PDB entry 3VGU | X-ray diffraction, 2.30 A resolution | chains A and E

# Chain A (and E)
Molecule: Nucleoside diphosphate kinase
Notes: EC 2.7.4.6; chain E of this document is another copy of the same molecule, construct and numbering; everything in this record applies to it too
UniProt: Q83WH5 (Q83WH5_9GAMM); residues 1-141 here = UniProt positions 1-141
Chain sequence (141 residues; each row starts with the number of its first residue):
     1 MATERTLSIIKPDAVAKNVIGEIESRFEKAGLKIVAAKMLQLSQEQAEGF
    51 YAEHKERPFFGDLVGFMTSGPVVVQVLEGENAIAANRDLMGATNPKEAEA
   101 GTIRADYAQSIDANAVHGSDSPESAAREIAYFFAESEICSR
Not modelled in the structure: 1
Differences from the reference sequence: engineered mutation A134 (Glu in Q83WH5)
Reported in the primary citation:
  - self-association interface (contacts with another copy of this molecule); pairs are residue here / residue on that copy: A130-E135, Y131-S136, E135-Y131, A130
  - contacts within the chain: L89-I103, M90-R104, G91-R104 (hydrogen bond)
  - catalytic residues: H117 (citing earlier work)

# How chain A and chain E interact
Contacting residue pairs (37):
  V15(A) - R141(E)
  N18(A) - E28(E)
  N18(A) - K33(E)
  N18(A) - R141(E)
  V19(A) - E28(E)
  I20(A) - E28(E)  hydrogen bond (backbone-side chain)
  I20(A) - I34(E)  hydrophobic
  G21(A) - G21(E)
  G21(A) - E24(E)
  G21(A) - S25(E)
  G21(A) - E28(E)  hydrogen bond (backbone-side chain)
  E22(A) - S25(E)  hydrogen bond (backbone-side chain)
  E22(A) - K29(E)  salt bridge
  E24(A) - G21(E)
  S25(A) - G21(E)
  S25(A) - E22(E)  hydrogen bond (side chain-backbone)
  E28(A) - N18(E)
  E28(A) - V19(E)
  E28(A) - I20(E)  hydrogen bond (side chain-backbone)
  E28(A) - G21(E)  hydrogen bond (side chain-backbone)
  K33(A) - N18(E)
  I34(A) - M39(E)
  V35(A) - M39(E)
  A36(A) - M39(E)
  A37(A) - K38(E)
  A37(A) - M39(E)  hydrogen bond (backbone-backbone)
  K38(A) - A37(E)
  M39(A) - I34(E)
  M39(A) - V35(E)
  M39(A) - A36(E)
  M39(A) - A37(E)  hydrogen bond (backbone-backbone)
  P71(A) - C139(E)  hydrophobic
  C139(A) - Q41(E)
  C139(A) - P71(E)  hydrophobic
  R141(A) - V15(E)  hydrogen bond (side chain-backbone)
  R141(A) - A16(E)
  R141(A) - N18(E)  hydrogen bond
Other interface residues (no listed pair), chain A (23 interface residues in all): A16, K29, Q41, S140
Other interface residues (no listed pair), chain E (25 interface residues in all): L32, L40, E137

# Summary
23 residues of chain A and 25 residues of chain E are in contact, with 10 hydrogen bonds and 1 salt bridge.
Polar contacts include E22(A)-K29(E), I20(A)-E28(E) and G21(A)-E28(E). The paper reports the catalytic residue
H117(A); a self-association interface involving A130(A), Y131(A) and E135(A) among others.
Both chains are Nucleoside diphosphate kinase. Entry 3VGU (E134A mutant nucleoside diphosphate kinase derived
from Halomonas sp. 593) was determined by X-ray diffraction, deposited together with 3VGS, 3VGT and 3VGV.
